PDB entry 7X0Y | electron microscopy, 3.89 A resolution | chains B and D of the 6 polymer chains in the assembly

[Chain B (and D)]
Protein: Cryptochrome-2
Organism: Arabidopsis thaliana
Notes: chain D of this document is another copy of the same molecule, construct and numbering; everything in this record applies to it too
Reference sequence: Q96524 (CRY2_ARATH); numbering as in UniProt (aligned over 1-612)
Sequence (612 residues; row label = number of the first residue in the row):
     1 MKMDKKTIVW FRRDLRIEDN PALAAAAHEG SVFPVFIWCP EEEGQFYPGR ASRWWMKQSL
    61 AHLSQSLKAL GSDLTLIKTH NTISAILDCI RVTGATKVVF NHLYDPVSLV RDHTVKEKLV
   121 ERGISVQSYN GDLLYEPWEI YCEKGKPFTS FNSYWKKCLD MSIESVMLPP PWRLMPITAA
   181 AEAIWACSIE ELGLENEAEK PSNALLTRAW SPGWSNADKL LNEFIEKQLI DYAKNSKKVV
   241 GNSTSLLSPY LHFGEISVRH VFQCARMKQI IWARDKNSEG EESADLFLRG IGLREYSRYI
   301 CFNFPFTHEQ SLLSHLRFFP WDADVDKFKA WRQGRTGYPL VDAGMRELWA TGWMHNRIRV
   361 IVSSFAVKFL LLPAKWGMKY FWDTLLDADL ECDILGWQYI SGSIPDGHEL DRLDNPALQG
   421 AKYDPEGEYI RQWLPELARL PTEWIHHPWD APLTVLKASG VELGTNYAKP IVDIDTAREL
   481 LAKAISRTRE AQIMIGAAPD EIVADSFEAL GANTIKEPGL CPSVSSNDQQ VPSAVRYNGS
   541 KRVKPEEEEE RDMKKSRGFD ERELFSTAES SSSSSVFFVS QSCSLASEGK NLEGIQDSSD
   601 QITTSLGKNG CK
Not modelled in the structure: 1-4, 402-414, 478-612 (chain D: 1-4, 403-413, 478-612)
Differences from the reference sequence: engineered mutation Ala374 (Trp in Q96524)
Small-molecule neighbours: FAD (flavin-adenine dinucleotide): Tyr232, Thr244, Ser245, Leu246, Leu247, Ser248, Leu251, Phe287, Gly290, Ile291, Leu293, Arg294, Trp353, His355, Asn356, Arg359, Val360, Asp387, Ala388, Asp389, Cys392, Asp393, Leu395, Gly396, Trp397
UniProt features mapped onto this chain:
  - motif: Lys541 to Lys555 (Nuclear localization signal)
  - binding site (FAD): Tyr232, Thr244 to Ser248, Asn356, Asp387 to Asp389
  - binding site (Mg(2+)): Asn235, Ser243, His355
  - binding site (ATP): Asn356, Arg357, Asp406
  - site (Involved in electron transfer from the protein surface to the FAD cofactor): Trp321, Trp397
  - modified residue: Ser587 (Phosphoserine), Ser598 (Phosphoserine), Ser599 (Phosphoserine), Thr603 (Phosphothreonine), Ser605 (Phosphoserine)
From the paper describing this entry:
  - conformationally variable residues: Trp321

[Interface between chain B and chain D]
Residue-residue contacts - 25 pairs, chain B then chain D:
  Glu18(B) - Met267(D)
  His28(B) - Ile163(D)
  His62(B) - Arg274(D)  hydrogen bond
  Leu159(B) - Trp172(D)  hydrogen bond (backbone-side chain)
  Ser162(B) - Trp172(D)
  Val166(B) - Leu168(D)  hydrophobic
  Met167(B) - Met167(D)
  Pro171(B) - Arg266(D)  hydrogen bond (backbone-side chain)
  Trp172(B) - Leu159(D)  hydrophobic
  Trp172(B) - Ser162(D)
  Trp172(B) - Phe262(D)  hydrophobic
  Trp172(B) - Arg266(D)
  Arg173(B) - Asp160(D)
  Ser215(B) - Arg274(D)  hydrogen bond
  Asp218(B) - Met267(D)
  Asn222(B) - Asn222(D)
  Asn222(B) - Glu226(D)
  Phe262(B) - Trp172(D)  hydrophobic
  Gln263(B) - Glu18(D)  hydrogen bond
  Arg266(B) - Trp172(D)  hydrogen bond (side chain-backbone)
  Met267(B) - Glu18(D)
  Met267(B) - Pro170(D)  hydrophobic
  Ile270(B) - Leu70(D)  hydrophobic
  Arg274(B) - His62(D)
  Arg274(B) - Ser215(D)
Also at the interface, not in a pair above, chain B (30 interface residues in all): Ile17, Gln65, Ser66, Ala69, Leu70, Tyr135, Ile163, Ser165, Pro169, Trp214, Glu226
Also at the interface, not in a pair above, chain D (27 interface residues in all): Ile17, His28, Gln65, Ala69, Glu164, Val166, Pro169, Ile270, Leu288

[Overview]
30 residues of chain B and 27 residues of chain D are in contact, with 6 hydrogen bonds. Polar pairs include
His62(B)-Arg274(D), Leu159(B)-Trp172(D) and Pro171(B)-Arg266(D). Chain B binds flavin-adenine dinucleotide.
UniProt lists 10 FAD-binding residues, 3 Mg2+-binding residues and 3 ATP-binding residues on chain B. The
paper reports conformational variability at Trp321(B).
Both chains are Cryptochrome-2 (Arabidopsis thaliana). Entry 7X0Y (Cryo-EM Structure of Arabidopsis CRY2
tetramer in complex with CIB1 fragment) was determined by electron microscopy (same publication as 7X0X).
